Entry 9ARO (X-ray diffraction, 2.30 A resolution); this record covers chains A and B.

[Chain A (and B)]
Molecule: Protein AF-9
Source organism: Homo sapiens
Notes: fragment: YEATS domain; chain B of this document is another copy of the same molecule, construct and numbering; everything in this record applies to it too
Reference sequence: P42568 (AF9_HUMAN); numbering as in UniProt (aligned over 1-138)
Chain sequence (138 residues; each row starts with the number of its first residue):
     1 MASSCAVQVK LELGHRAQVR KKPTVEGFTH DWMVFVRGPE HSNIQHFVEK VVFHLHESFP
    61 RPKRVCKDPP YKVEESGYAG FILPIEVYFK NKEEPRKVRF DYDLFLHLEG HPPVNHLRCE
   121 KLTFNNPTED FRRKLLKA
Curated features (UniProtKB/Swiss-Prot):
  - region (Histone H3K9cr binding): Tyr-78 to Gly-80, Leu-106 to Leu-108
  - site (Histone H3K9cr binding): Ser-58, Asp-103
  - mutagenesis: Phe-28 (F28A: Decreased binding to crotonylated histone H3. Decreased binding to acetylated histone H3), His-56 (H56A: Decreased binding to crotonylated histone H3. Decreased binding to acetylated histone H3), Ser-58 (S58A: Decreased binding to crotonylated histone H3. Decreased binding to acetylated histone H3), Phe-59 (F59A: Strongly decreased binding to crotonylated histone H3. Decreased binding to acetylated histone H3), Arg-61 to Lys-67 (Decreased DNA-binding), Gly-77 (G77A: Decreased binding to crotonylated histone H3. Decreased binding to acetylated histone H3), Tyr-78 to Ala-79 (Binds equally well acetylated and crotonylated histone H3), Tyr-78 (Y78A: Strongly decreased binding to crotonylated histone H3. Decreased binding to acetylated histone H3; Y78W: Does not affect ability to discriminate between acetylated and crotonylated histone H3), Phe-81 (F81A: Decreased binding to acetylated histone H3), Asp-103 (D103A: Decreased binding to acetylated histone H3)

[Interface between chain A and chain B]
Residue-residue contacts (36):
  Met-1(A) with Glu-40(B); Leu-136(B); Ala-138(B)
  Ala-2(A) with Pro-39(B), hydrophobic; Ser-42(B); Ala-138(B), hydrogen bond (backbone-backbone)
  Ser-3(A) with Gln-8(B); Val-9(B); Leu-135(B); Leu-136(B); Ala-138(B), hydrogen bond (side chain-backbone)
  Ser-4(A) with Ala-6(B); Val-7(B); Gln-8(B), hydrogen bond (backbone-backbone)
  Cys-5(A) with Cys-5(B), hydrophobic; Ala-6(B); Val-7(B), hydrophobic
  Ala-6(A) with Cys-5(B); Ala-6(B), hydrogen bond (backbone-backbone)
  Val-7(A) with Ser-4(B)
  Gln-8(A) with Ala-2(B); Ser-3(B); Ser-4(B), hydrogen bond (backbone-backbone)
  Val-9(A) with Ala-2(B)
  Lys-10(A) with Ala-2(B), hydrogen bond (backbone-backbone)
  Ser-42(A) with Ala-2(B)
  Glu-129(A) with Arg-133(B), salt bridge
  Arg-132(A) with Arg-133(B); Leu-136(B)
  Arg-133(A) with Arg-133(B)
  Leu-135(A) with Ser-3(B)
  Leu-136(A) with Ser-3(B), hydrogen bond (backbone-side chain); Cys-5(B), hydrophobic
  Ala-138(A) with Met-1(B); Ala-2(B), hydrogen bond (backbone-backbone); Ser-3(B), hydrogen bond (backbone-side chain)
Other interface residues (no listed pair), chain A (19 interface residues in all): Pro-39, Glu-40
Other interface residues (no listed pair), chain B (18 interface residues in all): Lys-10, Arg-132

[Overview]
19 residues of chain A and 18 residues of chain B are in contact, with 9 hydrogen bonds and 1 salt bridge.
Polar pairs include Glu-129(A)/Arg-133(B), Ala-2(A)/Ala-138(B) and Ser-3(A)/Ala-138(B). Curated annotation
(UniProt) lists 16 mutagenesis sites on chain A.
Chain A and chain B are both Protein AF-9 (Homo sapiens); the structure, Crystal structure of AF9 YEATS domain
in complex with acetylated at K1007 MOZ, was determined by X-ray diffraction together with 9ARR from the same
study.
